4BST - chains A and B of the 4 polymer chains in the assembly; structure by X-ray diffraction, 4.30 A resolution (low resolution: residue-level contacts below are approximate; hydrogen-bond / salt-bridge calls are withheld).

[Chain A (and B)]
Protein: Leucine-rich repeat-containing G-protein coupled receptor 5
Organism: Homo sapiens
Notes: fragment: extracellular lrr domain, residues 22-543; chain B of this document is another copy of the same molecule, construct and numbering; everything in this record applies to it too
UniProtKB: O75473 (LGR5_HUMAN); numbering as in UniProt (aligned over 22-543)
Amino-acid sequence (539 residues; numbered 8 to 546; the number before each row is that of its first residue):
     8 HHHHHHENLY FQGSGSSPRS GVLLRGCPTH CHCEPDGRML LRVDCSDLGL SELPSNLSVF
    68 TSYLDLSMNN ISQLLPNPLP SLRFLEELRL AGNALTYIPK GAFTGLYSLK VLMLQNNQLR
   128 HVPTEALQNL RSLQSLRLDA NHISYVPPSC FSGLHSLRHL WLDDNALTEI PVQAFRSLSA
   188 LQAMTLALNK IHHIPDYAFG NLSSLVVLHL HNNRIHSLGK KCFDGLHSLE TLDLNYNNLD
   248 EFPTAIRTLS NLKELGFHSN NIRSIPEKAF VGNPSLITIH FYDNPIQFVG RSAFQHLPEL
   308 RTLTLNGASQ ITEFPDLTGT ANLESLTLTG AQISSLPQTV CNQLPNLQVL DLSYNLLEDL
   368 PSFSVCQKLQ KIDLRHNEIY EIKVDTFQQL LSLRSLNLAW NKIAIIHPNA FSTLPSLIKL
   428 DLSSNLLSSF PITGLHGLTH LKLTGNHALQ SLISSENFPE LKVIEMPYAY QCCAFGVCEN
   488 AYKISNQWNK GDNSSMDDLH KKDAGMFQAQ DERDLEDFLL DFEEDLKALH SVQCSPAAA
Not modelled in the structure: 8-32, 485-538, 544-546 (chain B: 8-32, 486-538, 544-546)
Differences from the reference sequence: expression tag (8-21, 544-546)
Cystine bridges: Cys34-Cys40, Cys38-Cys52, Cys348-Cys373, Cys479-Cys541
Glycans and other covalent adducts: N-acetylglucosamine (NAG) linked to Asn63, Asn77, Asn208
UniProt features mapped onto this chain:
  - glycosylation (N-linked (GlcNAc...) asparagine): Asn63, Asn77, Asn208, Asn500
  - mutagenesis: Asp146 (D146F: Abolishes activation of Wnt signaling), Asp170 (D170F: Abolishes activation of Wnt signaling), Ala190 (A190D: Abolishes activation of Wnt signaling)
From the paper describing this entry:
  - mutagenesis - S458R: decreased signaling with R-spondin-1
  - mutagenesis - L459R: increased signaling with R-spondin-1
  - mutagenesis - Y289A/D290A, Y289W/D290A, H454A: unchanged signaling with R-spondin-1

[How chain A and chain B interact]
Residue-residue contacts (12):
  Tyr243(A) with His454(B); Ala455(B); Gln457(B)
  Tyr289(A) with His454(B)
  Asp290(A) with Leu433(B); Gly452(B)
  Asn313(A) with Trp407(B)
  Tyr361(A) with Tyr361(B)
  Leu433(A) with Asp290(B)
  His454(A) with Tyr243(B); Tyr289(B)
  Ala455(A) with Tyr243(B)
Interface residues without a listed pair, chain A (10 interface residues in all): Trp407, Gly452
Interface residues without a listed pair, chain B (12 interface residues in all): Asn313, Asn432

[In short]
10 residues of chain A and 12 residues of chain B are in contact. Covalently linked N-acetylglucosamine: at
Asn63(A), Asn77(A) and Asn208(A). The paper reports that S458R of chain A reduces signaling with R-spondin-1;
L459R of chain A increases signaling with R-spondin-1; 5 substitutions were tested in all.
Both chains are Leucine-rich repeat-containing G-protein coupled receptor 5 (Homo sapiens). Entry 4BST
(Structure of the ectodomain of LGR5 in complex with R-spondin-1 (Fu1Fu2) in P6122 crystal form) was
determined by X-ray diffraction together with 4BSU, 4BSO, 4BSP, 4BSR and 4BSS from the same study.
